Entry 5ZDZ (X-ray diffraction, 2.80 A resolution); this record covers chains A and B of the 6 polymer chains in the assembly.

Chain A:
Name: mouse RAG1
Organism: Mus musculus
Notes: EC 3.1.-.-, 2.3.2.27
UniProtKB: P15919 (RAG1_MOUSE); residue numbers follow UniProt; this construct covers 384-1008
Amino-acid sequence (627 residues; each row starts with the number of its first residue):
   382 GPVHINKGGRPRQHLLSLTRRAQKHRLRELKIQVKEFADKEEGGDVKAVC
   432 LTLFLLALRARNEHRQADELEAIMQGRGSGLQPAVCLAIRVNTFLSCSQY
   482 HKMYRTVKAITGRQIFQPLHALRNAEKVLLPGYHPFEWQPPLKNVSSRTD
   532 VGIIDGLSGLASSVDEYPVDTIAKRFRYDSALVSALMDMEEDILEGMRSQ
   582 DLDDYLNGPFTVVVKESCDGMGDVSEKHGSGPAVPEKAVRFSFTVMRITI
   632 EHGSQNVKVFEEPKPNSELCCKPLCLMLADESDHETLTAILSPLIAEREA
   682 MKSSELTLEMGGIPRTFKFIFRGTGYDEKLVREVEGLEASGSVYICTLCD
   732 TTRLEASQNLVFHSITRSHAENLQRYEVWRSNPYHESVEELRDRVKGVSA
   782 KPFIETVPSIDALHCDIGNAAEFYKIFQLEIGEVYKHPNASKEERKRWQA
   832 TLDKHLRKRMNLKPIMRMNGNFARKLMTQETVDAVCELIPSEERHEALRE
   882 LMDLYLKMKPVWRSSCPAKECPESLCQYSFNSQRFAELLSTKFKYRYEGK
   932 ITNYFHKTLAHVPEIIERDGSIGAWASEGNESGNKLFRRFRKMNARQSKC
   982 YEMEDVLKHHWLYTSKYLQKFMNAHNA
Unresolved in the structure: 382-390
Construct notes: cloning artifact (382-383)
Metal / ion sites: Ca2+: Asp600 (shared with 1 residue of chain F); K+: Glu649, Ser963 (shared with 1 residue of chain L); Zn2+: Cys727, Cys730, His937, His942
UniProt features mapped onto this chain:
  - DNA-binding region: Gly389 to Gln456 (NBD)
  - binding site (a divalent metal cation): Asp600, Asp708, Glu962
  - site: Trp893 (Essential for DNA hairpin formation, participates in base-stacking interactions near the cleavage site)
What the authors report for this chain:
  - catalytic residues: Asp600, Asp708, Glu962 (citing earlier work)

Chain B:
Name: mouse RAG2
Organism: Mus musculus
UniProtKB: P21784 (RAG2_MOUSE); numbering as in UniProt (aligned over 1-387)
Amino-acid sequence (389 residues; row label = number of the first residue in the row; numbers below 1 keep their minus sign (Gly-1 is residue -1)):
    -1 GPVSLQMVTVGHNIALIQPGFSLMNFDGQVFFFGQKGWPKRSCPTGVFHF
    49 DIKQNHLKLKPAIFSKDSCYLPPLRYPATCSYKGSIDSDKHQYIIHGGKT
    99 PNNELSDKIYIMSVACKNNKKVTFRCTEKDLVGDVPEPRYGHSIDVVYSR
   149 GKSMGVLFGGRSYMPSTQRTTEKWNSVADCLPHVFLIDFEFGCATSYILP
   199 ELQDGLSFHVSIARNDTVYILGGHSLASNIRPANLYRIRVDLPLGTPAVN
   249 CTVLPGGISVSSAILTQTNNDEFVIVGGYQLENQKRMVCSLVSLGDNTIE
   299 ISEMETPDWTSDIKHSKIWFGSNMGNGTIFLGIPGDNKQAMSEAFYFYTL
   349 RCSEEDLSEDQKIVSNSQTSTEDPGDSTPFEDSEEFCFS
Unresolved in the structure: -1 to 0, 82-87, 337-339, 351-387
Construct notes: cloning artifact (-1 to 0); engineered mutation Val1 (Met in P21784)

Interface between chain A and chain B:
Pairs across the interface (86):
  Asn525(A) - Ser164(B)  hydrogen bond (side chain-backbone)
  Asn525(A) - Arg167(B)  hydrogen bond (side chain-backbone)
  Asn525(A) - Thr168(B)
  Asn525(A) - Thr169(B)  hydrogen bond (backbone-backbone)
  Asn525(A) - Trp172(B)
  Val526(A) - Thr169(B)
  Ser527(A) - Glu170(B)
  Val532(A) - Glu170(B)
  Leu538(A) - Asn173(B)  hydrogen bond (backbone-side chain)
  Ser539(A) - Thr169(B)
  Ser539(A) - Glu170(B)
  Ser539(A) - Lys171(B)
  Ser539(A) - Trp172(B)  hydrogen bond (backbone-backbone)
  Ser539(A) - Asn173(B)  hydrogen bond (backbone-backbone)
  Ser539(A) - Ser174(B)
  Gly540(A) - Asn173(B)
  Gly540(A) - Ser174(B)  hydrogen bond (backbone-backbone)
  Leu541(A) - Asn173(B)
  Ala542(A) - Val175(B)  hydrophobic
  Ser544(A) - Glu280(B)
  Val545(A) - Arg229(B)
  Val545(A) - Tyr277(B)  hydrophobic
  Val545(A) - Glu280(B)  hydrogen bond (backbone-side chain)
  Val545(A) - Lys315(B)
  Val545(A) - Ile316(B)  hydrophobic
  Asp546(A) - Tyr74(B)
  Asp546(A) - Phe206(B)
  Asp546(A) - Arg229(B)  salt bridge
  Asp546(A) - Ser259(B)  hydrogen bond
  Asp546(A) - Ser260(B)  hydrogen bond
  Asp546(A) - Tyr277(B)
  Glu547(A) - Tyr74(B)  hydrogen bond (backbone-side chain)
  Glu547(A) - Tyr138(B)  hydrogen bond
  Glu547(A) - Arg159(B)  salt bridge
  Glu547(A) - Phe206(B)
  Tyr548(A) - Gln16(B)  hydrogen bond
  Tyr548(A) - Pro17(B)
  Tyr548(A) - Lys34(B)  hydrogen bond
  Tyr548(A) - Arg73(B)
  Tyr548(A) - Tyr74(B)
  Pro549(A) - Pro17(B)
  Arg556(A) - Thr169(B)  hydrogen bond (side chain-backbone)
  Arg556(A) - Glu170(B)
  Arg558(A) - Glu170(B)  salt bridge
  Asp664(A) - Lys34(B)  salt bridge
  His665(A) - Trp36(B)
  His665(A) - Pro99(B)
  His665(A) - Asn100(B)  hydrogen bond
  Glu666(A) - Lys34(B)  salt bridge
  Glu666(A) - Gly35(B)  hydrogen bond (side chain-backbone)
  Glu666(A) - Arg73(B)
  Glu666(A) - Pro99(B)
  Glu666(A) - Asn101(B)
  Thr669(A) - Pro99(B)  hydrogen bond (side chain-backbone)
  Thr669(A) - Asn100(B)  hydrogen bond (side chain-backbone)
  Thr669(A) - Asn101(B)
  Ala670(A) - Asn101(B)
  Ala670(A) - Asn173(B)  hydrogen bond (backbone-side chain)
  Pro674(A) - Thr169(B)
  Pro674(A) - Trp172(B)  hydrophobic
  Glu678(A) - Thr169(B)  hydrogen bond
  Glu719(A) - Arg39(B)
  Tyr757(A) - Trp36(B)
  Tyr757(A) - Pro70(B)
  Trp760(A) - Tyr68(B)
  Arg761(A) - Cys67(B)
  Arg761(A) - Tyr68(B)  hydrogen bond (backbone-backbone)
  Arg761(A) - Lys106(B)
  Arg761(A) - Tyr108(B)  hydrogen bond
  Arg761(A) - Glu126(B)  salt bridge
  Ser762(A) - Cys67(B)
  Asn763(A) - Lys64(B)  hydrogen bond (side chain-backbone)
  Asn763(A) - Ser66(B)  hydrogen bond (side chain-backbone)
  His766(A) - Lys64(B)
  His766(A) - Asp65(B)
  Glu767(A) - Lys64(B)
  Ser768(A) - Lys64(B)
  Val769(A) - Tyr68(B)
  Leu772(A) - Tyr68(B)  hydrophobic
  Arg773(A) - Arg39(B)
  Ala781(A) - Trp36(B)  hydrophobic
  Lys782(A) - Trp36(B)
  Lys782(A) - Asn100(B)  hydrogen bond (backbone-side chain)
  Lys782(A) - Glu102(B)  salt bridge
  Pro783(A) - Asn100(B)
  Phe784(A) - Asn100(B)
Also at the interface, not in a pair above, chain A (44 interface residues in all): Ile535, Ser543, Ser673, Ala677
Also at the interface, not in a pair above, chain B (44 interface residues in all): Pro42, His222, Leu279

In short:
The chain A/chain B interface involves 44 residues from each chain, with 26 hydrogen bonds and 7 salt bridges.
Polar pairs include Asp546(A)-Arg229(B), Glu547(A)-Arg159(B) and Arg558(A)-Glu170(B). Glu649(A) and Ser963(A)
form the K+ site. From UniProt: a DNA-binding region and 3 divalent metal cation-binding residues on chain A.
From the paper: catalytic residues Asp600(A), Asp708(A) and Glu962(A).
Chain A is mouse RAG1 and chain B is mouse RAG2, both from Mus musculus; the structure, Hairpin Forming
Complex, RAG1/2-Nicked 12RSS/23RSS complex in Ca2+, was determined by X-ray diffraction together with 5ZE0,
5ZE1, 5ZE2, 6CG0, 6CIJ, 6CIK, 6CIL and 6CIM from the same study.
